Entry 6RFR (electron microscopy, 3.20 A resolution); this record covers chains C and G of the 42 polymer chains in the assembly.

[Chain C]
Molecule: Subunit NUCM of NADH:Ubiquinone Oxidoreductase (Complex I)
From: Yarrowia lipolytica
Notes: EC 1.6.99.3
UniProt: Q9UUU1 (Q9UUU1_YARLL); residue numbers follow UniProt; this construct covers 1-466
Amino-acid sequence (466 residues; numbered 1 to 466; the number before each row is that of its first residue):
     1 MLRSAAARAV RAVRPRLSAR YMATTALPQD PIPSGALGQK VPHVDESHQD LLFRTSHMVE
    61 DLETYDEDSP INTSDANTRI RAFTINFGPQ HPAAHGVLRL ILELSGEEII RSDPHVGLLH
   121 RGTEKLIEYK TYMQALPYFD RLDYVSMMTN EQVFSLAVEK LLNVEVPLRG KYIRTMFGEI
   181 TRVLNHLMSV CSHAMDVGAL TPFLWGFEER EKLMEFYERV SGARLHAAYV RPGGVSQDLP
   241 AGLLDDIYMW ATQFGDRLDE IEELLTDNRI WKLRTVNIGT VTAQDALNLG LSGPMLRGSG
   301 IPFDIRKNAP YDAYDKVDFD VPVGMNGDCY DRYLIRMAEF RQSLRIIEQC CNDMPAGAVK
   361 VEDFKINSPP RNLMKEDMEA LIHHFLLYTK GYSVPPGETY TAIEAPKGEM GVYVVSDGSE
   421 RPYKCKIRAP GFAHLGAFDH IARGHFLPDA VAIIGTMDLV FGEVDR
Unresolved in the structure: 1-28
Ligand contacts:
  - 1,2-Distearoyl-sn-glycerophosphoethanolamine (3PE): Arg269, Ile270, Leu273
  - Phosphatidylinositol (T7X): Ala36, Leu37, Gly38

[Chain G]
Molecule: Subunit NUGM of NADH:Ubiquinone Oxidoreductase (Complex I)
From: Yarrowia lipolytica
Notes: EC 1.6.99.3
UniProt: Q9UUU0 (Q9UUU0_YARLL); residues 1-281 here = UniProt positions 1-281
Amino-acid sequence (281 residues; numbered 1 to 281; the number before each row is that of its first residue):
     1 MLSRFARIGS MGIRPVAAAR ATFVTSARAA QAAPSWENIK DIRLDPKVHV DEVYEPIVNP
    61 ADRYLQHVSD LHQYAKYIMA ALPKYIQGFS VWKDELTLHV APSAVIPVTT FLRDNTSTQY
   121 KSIIDITAVD YPSRENRFEV VYNFLSVRHN SRIRLKTYAT EVTPVPSITC LYEGANWFER
   181 EAYDMYGVFF EGHPDLRRIM TDYGFEGHPL RKDFPLTGYT EVRWDEEKRR VVYEPLELTQ
   241 AFRNFSAGST AWEPVGPGRD DRPDSFKLPT PKPEEKEGDK K
Unresolved in the structure: 1-33, 273-281

[How chain C and chain G interact]
Contacting residue pairs - 101 pairs, chain C then chain G:
  Arg99(C) - Tyr203(G)  hydrogen bond
  Asp113(C) - Arg197(G)  salt bridge
  Pro114(C) - Trp177(G)
  His115(C) - Tyr203(G)
  Val116(C) - Ile199(G)  hydrophobic
  Val116(C) - Met200(G)  hydrogen bond (backbone-backbone)
  Gly117(C) - Met200(G)
  His120(C) - Met185(G)
  His120(C) - Met200(G)  hydrogen bond (side chain-backbone)
  Glu124(C) - Leu210(G)
  Lys125(C) - Pro209(G)
  Lys125(C) - Arg211(G)  hydrogen bond (side chain-backbone)
  Lys125(C) - Phe214(G)  hydrogen bond (side chain-backbone)
  Lys125(C) - Leu216(G)
  Leu126(C) - Leu216(G)  hydrophobic
  Glu128(C) - Lys212(G)  salt bridge
  Tyr129(C) - Leu216(G)  hydrophobic
  Lys160(C) - Trp92(G)
  Lys160(C) - Lys93(G)
  Lys160(C) - Asp94(G)  salt bridge
  Lys160(C) - Glu95(G)  salt bridge
  Asn163(C) - Asn59(G)  hydrogen bond
  Asn163(C) - Pro60(G)
  Asn163(C) - Ala61(G)
  Asn163(C) - Lys93(G)
  Val164(C) - Pro60(G)
  Glu165(C) - Val58(G)
  Pro167(C) - Glu55(G)
  Leu168(C) - Glu55(G)
  Asp245(C) - Ile42(G)
  Asp245(C) - Arg43(G)
  Asp245(C) - Lys47(G)  salt bridge
  Tyr248(C) - Ile42(G)  hydrophobic
  Met249(C) - Ile42(G)  hydrophobic
  Leu287(C) - Lys121(G)
  Leu287(C) - Ser122(G)
  Leu287(C) - Ile123(G)
  Leu287(C) - Val147(G)  hydrophobic
  Asn288(C) - Ile123(G)
  Asn288(C) - Tyr172(G)
  Asn288(C) - Glu173(G)
  Asn288(C) - Gly174(G)  hydrogen bond (backbone-backbone)
  Leu289(C) - Glu173(G)
  Leu289(C) - Gly174(G)
  Gly290(C) - Ile123(G)
  Phe303(C) - Leu145(G)  hydrophobic
  Phe303(C) - Asn150(G)
  Ile305(C) - Arg152(G)
  Asn308(C) - Asn150(G)  hydrogen bond (backbone-side chain)
  Ala356(C) - Val50(G)  hydrophobic
  Ala356(C) - Val53(G)
  Gly357(C) - Val53(G)
  Glu362(C) - Ile57(G)
  Lys390(C) - Gly248(G)
  Lys390(C) - Ser249(G)
  Lys390(C) - Thr250(G)
  Ser393(C) - Pro254(G)
  Ser393(C) - Val255(G)
  Glu398(C) - Glu95(G)
  Glu398(C) - Tyr131(G)
  Glu398(C) - Glu139(G)
  Glu398(C) - Arg154(G)  salt bridge
  Glu398(C) - Lys156(G)  salt bridge
  Thr399(C) - Glu95(G)  hydrogen bond
  Thr399(C) - Arg154(G)
  Tyr400(C) - Glu95(G)
  Tyr400(C) - Ile124(G)
  Tyr400(C) - Asn143(G)
  Tyr400(C) - Arg152(G)
  Tyr400(C) - Arg154(G)
  Ala402(C) - Arg152(G)
  Glu409(C) - Leu145(G)
  Glu409(C) - Arg152(G)  salt bridge
  Tyr413(C) - Val141(G)
  Tyr413(C) - Arg154(G)
  Val415(C) - Tyr131(G)
  Glu420(C) - Thr250(G)
  Arg421(C) - Phe245(G)  hydrogen bond (side chain-backbone)
  Arg421(C) - Ser246(G)
  Tyr423(C) - Val129(G)  hydrophobic
  Tyr423(C) - Asp130(G)  hydrogen bond (side chain-backbone)
  Tyr423(C) - Tyr131(G)
  Tyr423(C) - Pro132(G)
  Tyr423(C) - Lys212(G)
  Lys424(C) - Thr127(G)
  Lys424(C) - Ala128(G)
  Lys424(C) - Val129(G)
  Lys424(C) - Tyr186(G)
  Lys426(C) - Asp125(G)  salt bridge
  Lys426(C) - Ile126(G)
  Lys426(C) - Thr127(G)
  Lys426(C) - Glu181(G)  salt bridge
  Arg428(C) - Ile124(G)  hydrogen bond (side chain-backbone)
  Arg428(C) - Asp125(G)
  Arg428(C) - Phe178(G)
  Phe432(C) - Trp177(G)
  Phe432(C) - Phe178(G)  hydrophobic
  Phe432(C) - Met200(G)  hydrophobic
  Gly436(C) - Trp177(G)  hydrogen bond (backbone-side chain)
  Val464(C) - Met200(G)
  Arg466(C) - Met200(G)
Also at the interface, not in a pair above, chain C (59 interface residues in all): Leu161, Ala309, Pro395, Pro396, Gly418, Ser419, Ala433, His440, Asp465
Also at the interface, not in a pair above, chain G (64 interface residues in all): Leu171, Pro215, Phe242

[In short]
The interface between chain C and chain G involves 59 residues on one side and 64 on the other, with 13
hydrogen bonds and 10 salt bridges. Polar contacts include Asp113(C)-Arg197(G), Glu128(C)-Lys212(G) and
Lys160(C)-Asp94(G). Ligands of chain C: 1,2-Distearoyl-sn-glycerophosphoethanolamine and Phosphatidylinositol.
Chain C is Subunit NUCM of NADH:Ubiquinone Oxidoreductase (Complex I) and chain G is Subunit NUGM of
NADH:Ubiquinone Oxidoreductase (Complex I), both from Yarrowia lipolytica; the structure, Cryo-EM structure of
respiratory complex I from Yarrowia lipolytica at 3.2 A resolution, was determined by electron microscopy,
deposited together with 6RFQ and 6RFS.
